1TU2 - chains A and B; structure by solution NMR.

[Chain A]
Name: Plastocyanin
Source organism: Nostoc sp
UniProt: P46444 (PLAS_ANASP); residues 1-105 here correspond to UniProt positions 35-139 (UniProt number = residue number + 34)
Amino-acid sequence (105 residues; each row starts with the number of its first residue):
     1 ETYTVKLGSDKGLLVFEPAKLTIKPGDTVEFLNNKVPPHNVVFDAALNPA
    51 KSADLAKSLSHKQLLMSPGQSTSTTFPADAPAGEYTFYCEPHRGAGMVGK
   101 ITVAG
Bound ions: Cu ion: His39, Cys89, His92, Met97
Curated features (UniProtKB/Swiss-Prot):
  - binding site (Cu cation): His39, Cys89, His92, Met97
From the paper describing this entry:
  - Cu ion coordination: His92

[Chain B]
Name: Apocytochrome f
Source organism: Nostoc sp
Notes: fragment: soluble domain
UniProt: Q93SW9 (CYF_ANASP); residues 1-254 here correspond to UniProt positions 45-298 (UniProt number = residue number + 44)
Amino-acid sequence (254 residues; each row starts with the number of its first residue):
     1 YPFWAQQTYPETPREPTGRIVCANCHLAAKPTEVEVPQSVLPDTVFKAVV
    51 KIPYDTSVQQVGADGSKVGLNVGAVLMLPEGFKIAPEDRIPEELKEEIGD
   101 VYFQPYGEDKDNIVIVGPLPGEQYQEIVFPVLSPNPANDKNIHFGKYSVH
   151 VGGNRGRGQVYPTGEKSNNNLYSAAATGTISKIAKQEGEDGSVKYLVDIK
   201 TESGEVVSDTIPAGPELIVSEGQAVTAGDALTNNPNVGGFGQLDAEIVLQ
   251 DANR
Bound ions: heme c Fe: Tyr1, His26
Small-molecule neighbours: heme c (HEC): Tyr1, Pro2, Trp4, Ala5, Val21, Cys22, Cys25, His26, Gln60, Ala63, Leu70, Asn71, Val72, Gly73, Ala74, Val75, Pro118, Asn154, Gly156, Arg157, Gly158, Val160, Tyr161, Pro162
Curated features (UniProtKB/Swiss-Prot):
  - binding site (heme): Tyr1, Cys22, Cys25, His26
From the paper describing this entry:
  - heme c coordination: Tyr1

[Interface between chain A and chain B]
Residue-residue contacts (11; chain A residue first):
  Val36(A) with Gln104(B)
  Pro37(A) with Tyr102(B); Gln104(B)
  Pro38(A) with Tyr102(B)
  Leu64(A) with Tyr1(B); Pro118(B)
  Met66(A) with Tyr102(B); Pro118(B); Leu119(B)
  Pro68(A) with Asp100(B)
  Pro91(A) with Phe3(B)
Interface residues without a listed pair, chain A (8 interface residues in all): His92
From the paper, about this interface:
  - interface residues, chain A: Val36(A), Pro37(A), Pro38(A), Leu64(A), Met66(A), Pro68(A), Pro91(A), His92(A)
  - interface residues, chain B: Tyr1(B), Phe3(B), Tyr102(B), Pro118(B)

[Summary]
8 residues of chain A and 7 residues of chain B are in contact. Ligands of chain B: heme c. UniProt lists 4 Cu
cation-binding residues on chain A; 4 heme-binding residues on chain B. The paper reports interface residues
Val36(A), Pro37(A) and Tyr1(B) among others; Cu ion coordination by His92(A).
Here chain A is Plastocyanin and chain B is Apocytochrome f, both from Nostoc sp. Entry 1TU2 (The complex of
nostoc cytochrome F and plastocyanin determin with paramagnetic NMR. based on the structures ...) was
determined by solution NMR.
